5SV0 - chains B and A of the 5 polymer chains in the assembly; structure by X-ray diffraction, 2.60 A resolution.

# Chain B (and A)
Molecule: Biopolymer transport protein ExbB
Source organism: Escherichia coli DH1
Notes: chain A of this document is another copy of the same molecule, construct and numbering; everything in this record applies to it too
UniProt: P0ABU8 (EXBB_ECO57); numbering as in UniProt (aligned over 1-244)
Sequence (244 residues; row label = number of the first residue in the row):
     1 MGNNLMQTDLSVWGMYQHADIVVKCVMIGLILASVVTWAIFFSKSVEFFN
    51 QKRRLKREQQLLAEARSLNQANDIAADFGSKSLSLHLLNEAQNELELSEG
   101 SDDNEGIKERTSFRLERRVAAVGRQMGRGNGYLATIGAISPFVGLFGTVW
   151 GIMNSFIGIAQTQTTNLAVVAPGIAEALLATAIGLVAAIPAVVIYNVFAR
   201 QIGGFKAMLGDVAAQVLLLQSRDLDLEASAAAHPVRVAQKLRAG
Unresolved in the structure: 1-9, 235-244 (chain A: 1, 235-244)
Modified residues: K108 (N-dimethyl-lysine; MLY)

# Interface between chain B and chain A
Residue-residue contacts (59):
  K108(B) - D103(A)
  K108(B) - G106(A)
  K108(B) - E109(A)
  N166(B) - Q163(A)  hydrogen bond
  N166(B) - T164(A)
  N166(B) - T165(A)
  L167(B) - F156(A)  hydrophobic
  L167(B) - I159(A)  hydrophobic
  L167(B) - T165(A)
  A168(B) - I159(A)
  A168(B) - Q163(A)
  A168(B) - T164(A)
  A171(B) - F156(A)
  A171(B) - I159(A)  hydrophobic
  A171(B) - A160(A)  hydrophobic
  P172(B) - A160(A)  hydrophobic
  I174(B) - F156(A)  hydrophobic
  A175(B) - M153(A)
  A175(B) - F156(A)  hydrophobic
  A175(B) - I157(A)  hydrophobic
  L178(B) - V149(A)
  L179(B) - W150(A)  hydrophobic
  L179(B) - M153(A)  hydrophobic
  A182(B) - F146(A)  hydrophobic
  A182(B) - V149(A)
  A182(B) - W150(A)  hydrophobic
  L185(B) - L145(A)
  L185(B) - F146(A)  hydrophobic
  V186(B) - F146(A)  hydrophobic
  I189(B) - I139(A)  hydrophobic
  I189(B) - V143(A)  hydrophobic
  V192(B) - I139(A)  hydrophobic
  V193(B) - I139(A)  hydrophobic
  N196(B) - T135(A)  hydrogen bond
  R200(B) - Y132(A)
  A207(B) - R124(A)
  G210(B) - R117(A)
  D211(B) - R117(A)  salt bridge
  A214(B) - F113(A)  hydrophobic
  A214(B) - R117(A)
  L218(B) - R110(A)
  L218(B) - R114(A)
  S221(B) - R110(A)  hydrogen bond
  R222(B) - E94(A)  salt bridge
  R222(B) - L97(A)
  R222(B) - S98(A)
  R222(B) - R110(A)
  D225(B) - S101(A)
  D225(B) - D103(A)
  D225(B) - G106(A)
  D225(B) - R110(A)  salt bridge
  L226(B) - L97(A)
  L226(B) - S98(A)
  L226(B) - E99(A)
  L226(B) - S101(A)
  S229(B) - G100(A)
  S229(B) - S101(A)
  S229(B) - D102(A)  hydrogen bond (side chain-backbone)
  H233(B) - D102(A)  salt bridge
Other interface residues (no listed pair), chain B (34 interface residues in all): L10, V12, M15, R66, T181
Other interface residues (no listed pair), chain A (34 interface residues in all): G129, F142, I152

# Summary
Chain B and chain A each contribute 34 residues to their interface; the contacts include 4 hydrogen bonds and
4 salt bridges. Among the polar pairs are D211(B)-R117(A), R222(B)-E94(A) and D225(B)-R110(A).
Both chains are Biopolymer transport protein ExbB (Escherichia coli DH1). Entry 5SV0 (Structure of the
ExbB/ExbD complex from E. coli at pH 7.0) was determined by X-ray diffraction, deposited together with 5SV1.
